PDB entry 1LE5 | X-ray diffraction, 2.75 A resolution | chains C and B of the 4 polymer chains in the assembly

Chain C:
Molecule: 12-nt DNA strand
Sequence (12 nucleotides; row label = number of the first residue in the row):
     1 TGGGAAATTCCT

Chain B:
Name: Nuclear factor NF-kappa-B p50 subunit
Source organism: Mus musculus
Notes: fragment: p50 RHR
UniProtKB: P25799 (NFKB1_MOUSE); residues 39-350 here = UniProt positions 39-350
Sequence (313 residues; row label = number of the first residue in the row):
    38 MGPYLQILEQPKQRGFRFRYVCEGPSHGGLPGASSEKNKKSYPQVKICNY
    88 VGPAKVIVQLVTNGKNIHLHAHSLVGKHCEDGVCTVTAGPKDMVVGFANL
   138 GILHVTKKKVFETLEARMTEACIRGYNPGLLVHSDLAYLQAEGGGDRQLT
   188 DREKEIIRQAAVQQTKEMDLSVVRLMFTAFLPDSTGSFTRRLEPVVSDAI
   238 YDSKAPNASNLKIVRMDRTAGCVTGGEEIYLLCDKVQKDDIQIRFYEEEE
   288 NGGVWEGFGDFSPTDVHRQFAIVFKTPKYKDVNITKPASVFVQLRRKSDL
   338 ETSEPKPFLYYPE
Differences from the reference sequence: initiating methionine (38)
UniProt features mapped onto this chain:
  - modified residue: Cys59 (S-nitrosocysteine), Ser335 (Phosphoserine)
  - lipidation: Cys59 (S-(15-deoxy-Delta12,14-prostaglandin J2-9-yl)cysteine)
  - cross-link: Lys323 (Glycyl lysine isopeptide (Lys-Gly) (interchain with G-Cter in SUMO2))
Disulfides: Cys116-Cys121

Chain C / chain B interface:
Contacting residue pairs - 12 pairs, chain C then chain B:
  DT1(C) - His64(B)  sugar contact
  DT1(C) - Gly65(B)  sugar contact
  DG2(C) - His64(B)  hydrogen bond to the base
  DG2(C) - Gly65(B)  phosphate contact
  DG2(C) - Gly66(B)  hydrogen bond to the phosphate
  DG3(C) - His64(B)  base contact
  DG4(C) - Arg54(B)  hydrogen bond to the base
  DA5(C) - Arg54(B)  base contact
  DA6(C) - Lys241(B)  base contact
  DT9(C) - Lys144(B)  phosphate contact
  DC10(C) - Lys144(B)  salt bridge to the phosphate
  DC10(C) - Lys145(B)  phosphate contact
Also at the interface, not in a pair above, chain B (9 interface residues in all): Ser63, Pro68

In short:
Chain C and chain B form an interface of 8 and 9 residues respectively; the contacts include 3 hydrogen bonds
and 1 salt bridge. Polar contacts include DG2(C)-His64(B), DG4(C)-Arg54(B) and DG2(C)-Gly66(B).
Chain C is a 12-nt DNA strand and chain B is Nuclear factor NF-kappa-B p50 subunit (Mus musculus); the
structure, Crystal structure of a NF-kB heterodimer bound to an IFNb-kB, was determined by X-ray diffraction
(same publication as 1LE9).
